Entry 3RNA (X-ray diffraction, 3.00 A resolution); this record covers chains A and C of the 3 polymer chains in the assembly.

# Chain A
Name: Toluene o-xylene monooxygenase component
Source organism: Pseudomonas sp. OX1
Notes: EC 1.14.-.-
UniProt: Q6IV66 (Q6IV66_9PSED); residues 1-498 here = UniProt positions 1-498
Chain sequence (498 residues; each row starts with the number of its first residue):
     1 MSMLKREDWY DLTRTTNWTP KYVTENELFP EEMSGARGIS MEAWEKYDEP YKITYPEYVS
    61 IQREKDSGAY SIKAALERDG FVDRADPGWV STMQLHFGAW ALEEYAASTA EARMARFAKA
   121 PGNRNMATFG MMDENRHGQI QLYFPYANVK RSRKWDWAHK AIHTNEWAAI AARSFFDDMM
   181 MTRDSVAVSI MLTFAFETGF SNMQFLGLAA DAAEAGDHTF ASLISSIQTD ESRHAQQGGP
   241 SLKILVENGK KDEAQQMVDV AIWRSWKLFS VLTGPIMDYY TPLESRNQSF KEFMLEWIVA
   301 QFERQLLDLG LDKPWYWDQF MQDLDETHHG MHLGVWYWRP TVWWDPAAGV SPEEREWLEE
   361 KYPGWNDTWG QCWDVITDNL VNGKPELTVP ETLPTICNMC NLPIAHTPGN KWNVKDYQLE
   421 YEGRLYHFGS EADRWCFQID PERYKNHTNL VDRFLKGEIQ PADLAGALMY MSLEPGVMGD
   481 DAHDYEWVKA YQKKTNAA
Unresolved in the structure: 1, 493-498
Sequence notes: engineered mutation W100 (Ile in Q6IV66), S201 (Thr in Q6IV66), K445 (Glu in Q6IV66)
Ion coordination: Fe ion site 1: E104, E134, H137 (together with hydroxide ion); Fe ion site 2: E134, E197, E231, H234 (together with hydroxide ion)
Small-molecule neighbours: hydroxide ion (OH): E104, E134, H137, E197, E231, H234

# Chain C
Name: Toluene o-xylene monooxygenase component
Source organism: Pseudomonas sp. OX1
Notes: EC 1.14.-.-
UniProt: Q6IV65 (Q6IV65_9PSED); residue numbers follow UniProt; this construct covers 1-86
Chain sequence (86 residues; each row starts with the number of its first residue):
     1 MATFPIMSNF ERDFVIQLVP VDTEDTMDQV AEKCAYHSIN RRVHPQPEKI LRVRRHEDGT
    61 LFPRGMIVSD AGLRPTETLD IIFMDN
Unresolved in the structure: 1-2, 86

# Chain A / chain C interface
Contacting residue pairs - 66 pairs, chain A then chain C:
  G330(A) - F14(C)
  L333(A) - F14(C)  hydrophobic
  G334(A) - F14(C)
  Y337(A) - R41(C)  hydrogen bond
  Y337(A) - R42(C)
  W338(A) - Q17(C)
  W369(A) - F14(C)  hydrophobic
  C372(A) - R42(C)
  V375(A) - N40(C)
  V375(A) - R41(C)
  V375(A) - R42(C)
  I376(A) - R41(C)
  N379(A) - N40(C)
  E386(A) - R41(C)
  L387(A) - N40(C)
  L387(A) - R41(C)
  V389(A) - R41(C)  hydrogen bond (backbone-side chain)
  E391(A) - Y36(C)  hydrogen bond
  E391(A) - H37(C)
  E391(A) - R41(C)  salt bridge
  T392(A) - Q17(C)
  T392(A) - L18(C)  hydrogen bond (side chain-backbone)
  T392(A) - H37(C)
  L393(A) - Q17(C)
  L393(A) - L18(C)  hydrogen bond (backbone-backbone)
  P394(A) - I16(C)
  T395(A) - M7(C)  hydrogen bond
  T395(A) - I16(C)  hydrogen bond (backbone-backbone)
  T395(A) - Q17(C)
  I404(A) - V15(C)
  I404(A) - I16(C)  hydrogen bond (backbone-backbone)
  A405(A) - F14(C)
  H406(A) - F14(C)  hydrogen bond (backbone-backbone)
  P408(A) - R12(C)
  P408(A) - D13(C)
  P408(A) - F14(C)
  G409(A) - R12(C)  hydrogen bond (backbone-backbone)
  N410(A) - R12(C)
  W412(A) - N9(C)
  W412(A) - F10(C)  hydrogen bond (side chain-backbone)
  W412(A) - E11(C)
  W412(A) - R12(C)
  W412(A) - D13(C)  hydrogen bond (side chain-backbone)
  W412(A) - D80(C)
  V414(A) - N9(C)  hydrogen bond (backbone-side chain)
  V414(A) - D13(C)
  V414(A) - F14(C)
  V414(A) - I16(C)  hydrophobic
  V414(A) - H56(C)
  K415(A) - H56(C)
  D416(A) - I16(C)
  D416(A) - H56(C)
  D416(A) - T78(C)  hydrogen bond
  Q418(A) - E77(C)
  Q418(A) - T78(C)  hydrogen bond
  E420(A) - R74(C)  salt bridge
  L425(A) - R74(C)
  L425(A) - P75(C)
  L425(A) - T76(C)
  L425(A) - E77(C)
  H427(A) - M7(C)
  H427(A) - T76(C)  hydrogen bond (side chain-backbone)
  H427(A) - T78(C)  hydrogen bond
  L455(A) - P5(C)  hydrophobic
  L455(A) - L18(C)  hydrophobic
  L455(A) - T76(C)
Interface residues without a listed pair, chain A (41 interface residues in all): Q371, D374, D378, P390, P403, T407, V451, F454
Interface residues without a listed pair, chain C (28 interface residues in all): V43, H44, E57, I82

# In short
41 residues of chain A face 28 of chain C across their interface, with 17 hydrogen bonds and 2 salt bridges.
Among the polar pairs are E391(A)-R41(C), E420(A)-R74(C) and Y337(A)-R41(C). Chain A binds hydroxide ion.
E104(A), E134(A) and H137(A) coordinate Fe ion site 1.
Chain A is Toluene o-xylene monooxygenase component and chain C is Toluene o-xylene monooxygenase component,
both from Pseudomonas sp. OX1; the structure, Structure of the Toluene/o-Xylene Monooxygenase Hydroxylase
T201S/I100W Double Mutant, was determined by X-ray diffraction (same publication as 3RN9, 3RNB, 3RNC, 3RNE,
3RNF and 3RNG).
